Entry 5W5R (X-ray diffraction, 1.75 A resolution); this record covers chains E and P of the 3 polymer chains in the assembly.

== Chain E (and P) ==
Molecule: Glucose-1-phosphate adenylyltransferase
Source organism: Rhizobium radiobacter
Notes: EC 2.7.7.27; chain P of this document is another copy of the same molecule, construct and numbering; everything in this record applies to it too
Reference sequence: P39669 (GLGC_RHIRD); residues 7-421 here correspond to UniProt positions 6-420 (UniProt number = residue number - 1)
Sequence (418 residues; numbered 4 to 421; the number before each row is that of its first residue):
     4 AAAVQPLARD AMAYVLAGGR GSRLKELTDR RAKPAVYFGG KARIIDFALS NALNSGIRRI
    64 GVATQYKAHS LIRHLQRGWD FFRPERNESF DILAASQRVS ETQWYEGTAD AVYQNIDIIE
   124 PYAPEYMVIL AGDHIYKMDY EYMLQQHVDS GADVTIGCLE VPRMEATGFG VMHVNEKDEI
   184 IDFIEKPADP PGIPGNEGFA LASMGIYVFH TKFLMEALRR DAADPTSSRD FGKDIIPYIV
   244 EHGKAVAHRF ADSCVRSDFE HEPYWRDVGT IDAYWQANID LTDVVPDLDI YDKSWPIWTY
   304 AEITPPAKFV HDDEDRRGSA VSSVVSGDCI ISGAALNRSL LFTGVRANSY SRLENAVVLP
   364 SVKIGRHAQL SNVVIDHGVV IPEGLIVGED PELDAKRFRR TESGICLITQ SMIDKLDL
Disordered / not traced: 4-6, 99-104
Sequence notes: expression tag (4-6); engineered mutation Ala-97 (Pro96 in P39669); conflict Leu-221 (Val220 in P39669)
Swiss-Prot annotation at these positions:
  - binding site (alpha-D-glucose 1-phosphate): Tyr-108, Gly-173, Glu-188, Lys-189, Ser-206
Residues lining bound ligands: pyruvic acid (PYR): Lys-44, Thr-307, Pro-308, Pro-309, Ala-310, Val-328, Ser-329, Gly-330
From the paper describing this entry:
  - binding site for pyruvic acid: Lys-44, Pro-308, Pro-309, Ala-310, Val-328, Ser-329, Gly-330
  - allosteric site: Lys-44, Gly-330
  - binding site for sulfate ion: Arg-46
  - allosteric site: Arg-46 (citing earlier work)
  - mutagenesis - K44A: decreased stability
  - mutagenesis - K44A: abolished binding to pyruvic acid
  - mutagenesis - G330D: increased catalytic activity
  - mutagenesis - G330D: increased stability
  - mutagenesis - K44A: abolished catalytic activity
  - mutagenesis - K44A: decreased catalytic activity on Fru6P
  - catalytic residues: Arg-26 (citing earlier work)

== Chain E / chain P interface ==
Pairs across the interface (30):
  Val-7(E) / Glu-144(P)
  Val-7(E) / Tyr-145(P)  hydrophobic
  Gln-8(E) / Asp-142(P)
  Gln-8(E) / Tyr-145(P)  hydrogen bond
  Arg-12(E) / Asn-57(P)
  Arg-12(E) / Ser-58(P)  hydrogen bond (side chain-backbone)
  Arg-12(E) / Asp-142(P)  salt bridge
  Arg-12(E) / Glu-144(P)
  Leu-56(E) / Arg-89(P)
  Ser-58(E) / Arg-12(P)  hydrogen bond (backbone-side chain)
  Phe-84(E) / Arg-89(P)
  Glu-88(E) / Pro-299(P)
  Glu-88(E) / Trp-301(P)
  Arg-89(E) / Leu-56(P)
  Arg-89(E) / Phe-84(P)
  Arg-89(E) / Trp-301(P)
  Asn-90(E) / Lys-296(P)
  Asn-90(E) / Ser-297(P)
  Asp-142(E) / Arg-12(P)  salt bridge
  Glu-144(E) / Val-7(P)
  Glu-144(E) / Arg-12(P)
  Tyr-145(E) / Val-7(P)  hydrophobic
  Tyr-145(E) / Gln-8(P)
  Gln-148(E) / Val-7(P)
  Lys-296(E) / Asn-90(P)  hydrogen bond (backbone-side chain)
  Ser-297(E) / Asn-90(P)  hydrogen bond (backbone-side chain)
  Pro-299(E) / Glu-88(P)
  Pro-299(E) / Asn-90(P)
  Trp-301(E) / Glu-88(P)
  Trp-301(E) / Arg-89(P)
Interface residues without a listed pair, chain E (21 interface residues in all): Pro-9, Asn-57, Arg-86, Trp-298
Interface residues without a listed pair, chain P (21 interface residues in all): Pro-9, Arg-86, Gln-148, Trp-298

== In short ==
Chain E and chain P each contribute 21 residues to their interface; the contacts include 5 hydrogen bonds and
2 salt bridges. Polar contacts include Arg-12(E)/Asp-142(P), Gln-8(E)/Tyr-145(P) and Arg-12(E)/Ser-58(P).
Chain E binds pyruvic acid. From UniProt: 5 alpha-D-glucose 1-phosphate-binding residues on chain E. The paper
reports the catalytic residue Arg-26(E); K44A of chain E reduces stability.
Both chains are Glucose-1-phosphate adenylyltransferase (Rhizobium radiobacter). Entry 5W5R (Agrobacterium
tumefaciens ADP-glucose pyrophosphorylase P96A mutant bound to activator pyruvate) was determined by X-ray
diffraction, deposited together with 5W5T and 5W6J.
